PDB entry 5ERP | X-ray diffraction, 2.70 A resolution | chains A and B

== Chain A (and B) ==
Molecule: Desmocollin-2
Source organism: Homo sapiens
Notes: chain B of this document is another copy of the same molecule, construct and numbering; everything in this record applies to it too
Reference sequence: Q02487 (DSC2_HUMAN), isoform Q02487-2; residues 101-545 here correspond to UniProt positions 236-680 (UniProt number = residue number + 135)
Chain sequence (451 residues; each row starts with the number of its first residue):
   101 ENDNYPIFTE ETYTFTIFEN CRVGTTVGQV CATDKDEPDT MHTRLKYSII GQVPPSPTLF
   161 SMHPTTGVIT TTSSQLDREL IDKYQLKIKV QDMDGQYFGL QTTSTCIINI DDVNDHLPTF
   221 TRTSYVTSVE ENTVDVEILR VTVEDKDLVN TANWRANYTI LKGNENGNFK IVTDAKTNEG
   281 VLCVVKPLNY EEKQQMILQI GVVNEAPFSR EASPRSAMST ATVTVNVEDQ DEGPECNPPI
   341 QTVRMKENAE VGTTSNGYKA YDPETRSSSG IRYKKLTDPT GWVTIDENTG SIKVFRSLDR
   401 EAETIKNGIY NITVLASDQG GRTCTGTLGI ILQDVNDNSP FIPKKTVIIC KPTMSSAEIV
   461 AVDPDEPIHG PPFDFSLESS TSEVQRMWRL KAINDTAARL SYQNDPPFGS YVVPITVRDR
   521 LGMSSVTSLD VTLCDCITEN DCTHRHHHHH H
Unresolved in the structure: 544-551 (chain B: 311-316, 545-551)
Cystine bridges: Cys336-Cys424, Cys450-Cys536, Cys534-Cys542
Covalently attached groups: alpha-D-mannopyranose (MAN) linked to Thr203, Thr205, Thr423, Thr425; N-acetylglucosamine (NAG) linked to Asn257, Asn411, Asn494
Differences from the reference sequence: expression tag (546-551)
Bound ions: Ca2+ site 1: Asn104, Asp134, Asp136, His142, Asp192; Ca2+ site 2: Glu119, Asp177, Glu179, Asp215; Ca2+ site 3: Glu119, Glu179, Asp212, Val213, Asp215, Asp247; Ca2+ site 4: Asn214, His216, Asp245, Asp247, Asn253, Asn304; Ca2+ site 5: Glu231, Asn289, Glu291, Glu332; Ca2+ site 6: Glu231, Glu291, Asp329, Gln330, Glu332, Glu364; Ca2+ site 7: Asp331, Glu332, Asp362, Glu364; Ca2+ site 8: Glu347, Glu401, Asp434, Val435, Asp437, Asp465; Ca2+ site 9: Glu347, Asp399, Glu401, Asp437; Ca2+ site 10: Asn436, Asn438, Asp463, Asp465, His469, Asp519
UniProt features mapped onto this chain:
  - glycosylation (N-linked (GlcNAc...) asparagine): Asn257 (complex), Asn411, Asn494
From the paper describing this entry:
  - specificity-determining residues: Glu101

== Interface between chain A and chain B ==
Contacting residue pairs (4; chain A residue first):
  Leu180(A) - Arg222(B)  hydrogen bond (backbone-side chain)
  Ser228(A) - Gln419(B)  hydrogen bond
  Glu230(A) - Arg372(B)  salt bridge
  Glu328(A) - Gln419(B)
Other interface residues (no listed pair), chain A (6 interface residues in all): Ile181, Val229

== Overview ==
The interface between chain A and chain B involves 6 residues on one side and 3 on the other; the contacts
include 2 hydrogen bonds and 1 salt bridge. Polar pairs include Glu230(A)-Arg372(B), Leu180(A)-Arg222(B) and
Ser228(A)-Gln419(B). Covalently linked alpha-D-mannopyranose: at Thr203(A), Thr205(A), Thr423(A) and
Thr425(A). From the paper: the specificity determinant Glu101(A).
Chain A and chain B are both Desmocollin-2 (Homo sapiens); the structure, Crystal structure of human
Desmocollin-2 ectodomain fragment EC2-5, was determined by X-ray diffraction together with 5IRY, 5J5J and 5EQX
from the same study.
